6B8H - chains A and a of the 60 polymer chains in the assembly; structure by electron microscopy, 3.60 A resolution.

[Chain A]
Molecule: ATP synthase protein 8
Source organism: Saccharomyces cerevisiae (strain ATCC 204508 / S288c)
Reference sequence: P00856 (ATP8_YEAST); numbering as in UniProt (aligned over 1-48)
Amino-acid sequence (48 residues; each row starts with the number of its first residue):
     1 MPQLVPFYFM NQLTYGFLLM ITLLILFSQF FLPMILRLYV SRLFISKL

[Chain a]
Molecule: ATP synthase subunit a
Source organism: Saccharomyces cerevisiae (strain ATCC 204508 / S288c)
Reference sequence: P00854 (ATP6_YEAST); residues 1-249 here correspond to UniProt positions 11-259 (UniProt number = residue number + 10)
Amino-acid sequence (249 residues; row label = number of the first residue in the row):
     1 SPLDQFEIRT LFGLQSSFID LSCLNLTTFS LYTIIVLLVI TSLYTLTNNN NKIIGSRWLI
    61 SQEAIYDTIM NMTKGQIGGK NWGLYFPMIF TLFMFIFIAN LISMIPYSFA LSAHLVFIIS
   121 LSIVIWLGNT ILGLYKHGWV FFSLFVPAGT PLPLVPLLVI IETLSYFARA ISLGLRLGSN
   181 ILAGHLLMVI LAGLTFNFML INLFTLVFGF VPLAMILAIM MLEFAIGIIQ GYVWAILTAS
   241 YLKDAVYLH
Reported in the primary citation:
  - catalytic residues: Arg-176 (citing earlier work)
  - catalytic residues: Glu-162, Glu-223, Asp-244 (proposed by the authors, not directly observed)

[Interface between chain A and chain a]
Pairs across the interface (61; chain A residue first):
  Met-1(A) with Leu-3(a), hydrophobic; Leu-182(a), hydrophobic
  Gln-3(A) with Leu-3(a); Phe-6(a); Glu-7(a); Ile-8(a)
  Leu-4(A) with Ala-113(a); His-114(a); Leu-115(a), hydrophobic; Val-116(a)
  Tyr-8(A) with Ile-8(a)
  Phe-9(A) with Val-116(a), hydrophobic
  Met-10(A) with Cys-23(a), hydrophobic
  Asn-11(A) with Cys-23(a); Asn-25(a); Thr-27(a), hydrogen bond
  Gln-12(A) with Ile-8(a); Phe-29(a); His-114(a); Val-116(a); Phe-117(a)
  Leu-13(A) with Ser-120(a)
  Tyr-15(A) with Leu-24(a); Asn-25(a), hydrogen bond (side chain-backbone); Leu-26(a); Ser-30(a)
  Gly-16(A) with Phe-117(a)
  Phe-17(A) with Ser-120(a); Val-124(a), hydrophobic
  Leu-19(A) with Thr-33(a); Phe-95(a), hydrophobic
  Met-20(A) with Phe-95(a), hydrophobic; Leu-121(a), hydrophobic
  Leu-23(A) with Leu-37(a), hydrophobic; Ile-40(a), hydrophobic; Thr-91(a)
  Phe-27(A) with Ile-40(a), hydrophobic; Tyr-44(a), hydrophobic; Phe-90(a), hydrophobic; Thr-91(a); Met-94(a), hydrophobic
  Ser-28(A) with Pro-87(a)
  Phe-31(A) with Tyr-44(a), hydrophobic; Thr-45(a)
  Leu-32(A) with Phe-86(a), hydrophobic; Phe-90(a), hydrophobic
  Met-34(A) with Tyr-44(a); Asn-48(a)
  Ile-35(A) with Tyr-44(a), hydrophobic; Gln-62(a); Glu-63(a)
  Leu-36(A) with Tyr-66(a)
  Leu-38(A) with Lys-52(a); Ile-53(a); Leu-59(a), hydrophobic
  Tyr-39(A) with Glu-63(a), hydrogen bond; Tyr-66(a); Asp-67(a), hydrogen bond
  Arg-42(A) with Ile-53(a), hydrogen bond (side chain-backbone); Ile-54(a)
  Ile-45(A) with Ile-53(a), hydrophobic
Interface residues without a listed pair, chain A (30 interface residues in all): Thr-22, Leu-24, Leu-26, Ser-41
Interface residues without a listed pair, chain a (43 interface residues in all): Thr-10, Thr-41, Gly-55

[In short]
The interface between chain A and chain a involves 30 residues on one side and 43 on the other; the contacts
include 5 hydrogen bonds. Among the polar pairs are Asn-11(A)/Thr-27(a), Tyr-15(A)/Asn-25(a) and
Tyr-39(A)/Glu-63(a). From the paper: catalytic residues Arg-176(a), Glu-162(a) and Glu-223(a) among others.
Chain A is ATP synthase protein 8 and chain a is ATP synthase subunit a, both from Saccharomyces cerevisiae
(strain ATCC 204508 / S288c); the structure, Mosaic model of yeast mitochondrial ATP synthase monomer, was
determined by electron microscopy, deposited together with 6B2Z.
